7Y64 - chains D and E of the 6 polymer chains in the assembly; structure by electron microscopy, 2.90 A resolution.

Chain D:
Name: C5a anaphylatoxin chemotactic receptor 1
Source organism: Homo sapiens
UniProtKB: P21730 (C5AR1_HUMAN); numbering as in UniProt (aligned over 1-330)
Chain sequence (339 residues; numbered 1 to 339; the number before each row is that of its first residue):
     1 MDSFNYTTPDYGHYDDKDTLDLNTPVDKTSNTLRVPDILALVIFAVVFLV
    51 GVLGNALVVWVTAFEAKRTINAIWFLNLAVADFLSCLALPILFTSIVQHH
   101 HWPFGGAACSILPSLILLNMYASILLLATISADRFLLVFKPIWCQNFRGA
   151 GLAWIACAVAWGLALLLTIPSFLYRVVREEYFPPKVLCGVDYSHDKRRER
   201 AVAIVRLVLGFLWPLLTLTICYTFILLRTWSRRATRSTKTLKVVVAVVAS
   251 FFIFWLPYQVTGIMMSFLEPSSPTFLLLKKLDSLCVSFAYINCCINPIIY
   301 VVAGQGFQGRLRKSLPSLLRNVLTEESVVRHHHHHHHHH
Disordered / not traced: 1-21, 315-339
Disulfides: Cys109-Cys188
Differences from the reference sequence: expression tag (331-339)
UniProt features mapped onto this chain:
  - region: Asp10 to Asp18 (Required for CHIPS binding), Asp21 to Ser30 (Involved in C5a binding)
  - modified residue: Tyr11 (Sulfotyrosine), Tyr14 (Sulfotyrosine), Ser314 (Phosphoserine), Ser317 (Phosphoserine), Ser327 (Phosphoserine)
  - glycosylation: Asn5 (N-linked (GlcNAc...) asparagine)
What the authors report for this chain:
  - mutagenesis - S171A: unchanged signaling with C5a anaphylatoxin (chain E)
  - conformationally variable residues (side-chain flip): Trp102, Ile116, Met120, Ile124, Phe251, Trp255, Tyr290, Asn296, Tyr300
  - mutagenesis - I116A/M120A, I116F: increased signaling
  - contacts within the chain: Phe75-Tyr300 (hydrophobic contact), Tyr300-Phe307, Tyr300-Arg310
  - mutagenesis - D282E: decreased signaling with C5a anaphylatoxin (chain E)
  - mutagenesis - I91A, W102A, S171A, Q305A: decreased signaling

Chain E:
Name: C5a anaphylatoxin
Source organism: Homo sapiens
UniProtKB: P01031 (CO5_HUMAN); residues 1-74 here correspond to UniProt positions 678-751 (UniProt number = residue number + 677)
Chain sequence (74 residues; each row starts with the number of its first residue):
     1 TLQKKIEEIAAKYKHSVVKKCCYDGARVNNDETCEQRAARISLGPRCIKA
    51 FTECCVVASQLRANISHKDMQLGR
Disulfides: Cys21-Cys47, Cys22-Cys54, Cys34-Cys55
Differences from the reference sequence: conflict Arg27 (Cys704 in P01031)

How chain D and chain E interact:
Contacting residue pairs (47):
  Leu22(D) - Lys20(E)  hydrogen bond (backbone-side chain)
  Thr24(D) - Lys20(E)
  Pro25(D) - Asp24(E)
  Val26(D) - Cys21(E)  hydrophobic
  Val26(D) - Asp24(E)  hydrogen bond (backbone-side chain)
  Val26(D) - Ile41(E)  hydrophobic
  Asp27(D) - Arg37(E)
  Asp27(D) - Arg40(E)  salt bridge
  Ile91(D) - Leu72(E)  hydrophobic
  Leu92(D) - Leu72(E)  hydrophobic
  Trp102(D) - Leu72(E)  hydrophobic
  Pro113(D) - Leu72(E)  hydrophobic
  Ile116(D) - Leu72(E)
  Leu117(D) - Arg74(E)
  Met120(D) - Gly73(E)
  Arg175(D) - Arg74(E)
  Val176(D) - His67(E)
  Arg178(D) - Ile65(E)
  Arg178(D) - His67(E)  hydrogen bond
  Glu180(D) - Val28(E)
  Glu180(D) - Arg62(E)  salt bridge
  Tyr181(D) - Gln3(E)
  Phe182(D) - Leu2(E)  hydrophobic
  Phe182(D) - Gln3(E)
  Phe182(D) - Ile6(E)  hydrophobic
  Pro183(D) - Arg27(E)
  Cys188(D) - Met70(E)
  Gly189(D) - His67(E)
  Gly189(D) - Lys68(E)
  Val190(D) - Ser66(E)
  Val190(D) - His67(E)
  Val190(D) - Lys68(E)  hydrogen bond (backbone-backbone)
  Asp191(D) - Ser66(E)  hydrogen bond
  Asp191(D) - His67(E)
  His194(D) - Asn64(E)  hydrogen bond
  His194(D) - Ser66(E)
  Glu199(D) - Lys68(E)  salt bridge
  Tyr258(D) - Arg74(E)  hydrogen bond (backbone-side chain)
  Thr261(D) - Arg74(E)  hydrogen bond
  Gly262(D) - Arg74(E)
  Leu276(D) - Asn30(E)
  Lys279(D) - Asp69(E)  salt bridge
  Lys280(D) - Asp31(E)  salt bridge
  Asp282(D) - Gln71(E)  hydrogen bond
  Asp282(D) - Arg74(E)  salt bridge
  Ser283(D) - Gln71(E)  hydrogen bond
  Val286(D) - Arg74(E)
Also at the interface, not in a pair above, chain D (44 interface residues in all): Asn23, Lys28, Thr29, Asn31, Ile96, His100, Leu187, Tyr192, Arg206, Met265
Also at the interface, not in a pair above, chain E (29 interface residues in all): Ala26, Asn29, Leu43, Cys47
Interface features reported in the paper:
  - pairs named by the authors: Ile91(D)-Leu72(E) (hydrophobic contact), Trp102(D)-Leu72(E) (hydrophobic contact), Pro113(D)-Leu72(E), Ile116(D)-Leu72(E) (hydrophobic contact), Arg175(D)-Met70(E), Phe182(D)-Leu2(E) (hydrophobic contact), Phe182(D)-Ile6(E) (hydrophobic contact), Phe182(D)-Ala26(E) (hydrophobic contact), Asp191(D)-His67(E), Glu199(D)-Lys68(E) (salt bridge), Tyr258(D)-Arg74(E) (cation-pi contact), Lys279(D)-Asp69(E) (salt bridge), Asp282(D)-Arg74(E) (hydrogen bond), Asp282(D)-Gln71(E)
  - interface residues, chain D: Ile91(D), Trp102(D), Pro113(D), Ile116(D), Arg175(D), Arg178(D), Tyr181(D), Pro183(D), Asp191(D), Glu199(D), Lys279(D)
  - hot spots on chain D (mutagenesis) - R175A (3-50-fold), D191A (3-50-fold), E199A (3-50-fold), Y258A (3-50-fold), D282A (3-50-fold): decreased signaling with C5a anaphylatoxin (chain E)
  - interface residues, chain E: Gln3(E), Arg27(E)

Overview:
44 residues of chain D and 29 residues of chain E are in contact; the contacts include 10 hydrogen bonds and 6
salt bridges. Among the polar pairs are Asp27(D)-Arg40(E), Glu180(D)-Arg62(E) and Glu199(D)-Lys68(E). The
authors report hydrophobic contacts between Ile91(D) and Leu72(E), Trp102(D) and Leu72(E) and Ile116(D) and
Leu72(E) among others; contacts between Pro113(D) and Leu72(E), Arg175(D) and Met70(E) and Asp191(D) and
His67(E) among others; salt bridges between Glu199(D) and Lys68(E) and Lys279(D) and Asp69(E). From the paper:
D282E, R175A and D191A of chain D, among others, reduce signaling with C5a anaphylatoxin (chain E); interface
residues Ile91(D), Trp102(D) and Gln3(E) among others; 12 substitutions were tested in all.
Here chain D is C5a anaphylatoxin chemotactic receptor 1 and chain E is C5a anaphylatoxin, both from Homo
sapiens. Entry 7Y64 (Cryo-EM structure of C5a-bound C5aR1 in complex with Gi protein) was determined by
electron microscopy together with 7Y65, 7Y66 and 7Y67 from the same study.
